4Q5S - chains C and I of the 9 polymer chains in the assembly; structure by X-ray diffraction, 3.00 A resolution.

# Chain C
Protein: DNA-directed RNA polymerase subunit beta
Source organism: Thermus thermophilus
Notes: EC 2.7.7.6
UniProt: Q8RQE9 (RPOB_THET8); numbering as in UniProt (aligned over 1-1119)
Sequence (1119 residues; numbered 1 to 1119; the number before each row is that of its first residue):
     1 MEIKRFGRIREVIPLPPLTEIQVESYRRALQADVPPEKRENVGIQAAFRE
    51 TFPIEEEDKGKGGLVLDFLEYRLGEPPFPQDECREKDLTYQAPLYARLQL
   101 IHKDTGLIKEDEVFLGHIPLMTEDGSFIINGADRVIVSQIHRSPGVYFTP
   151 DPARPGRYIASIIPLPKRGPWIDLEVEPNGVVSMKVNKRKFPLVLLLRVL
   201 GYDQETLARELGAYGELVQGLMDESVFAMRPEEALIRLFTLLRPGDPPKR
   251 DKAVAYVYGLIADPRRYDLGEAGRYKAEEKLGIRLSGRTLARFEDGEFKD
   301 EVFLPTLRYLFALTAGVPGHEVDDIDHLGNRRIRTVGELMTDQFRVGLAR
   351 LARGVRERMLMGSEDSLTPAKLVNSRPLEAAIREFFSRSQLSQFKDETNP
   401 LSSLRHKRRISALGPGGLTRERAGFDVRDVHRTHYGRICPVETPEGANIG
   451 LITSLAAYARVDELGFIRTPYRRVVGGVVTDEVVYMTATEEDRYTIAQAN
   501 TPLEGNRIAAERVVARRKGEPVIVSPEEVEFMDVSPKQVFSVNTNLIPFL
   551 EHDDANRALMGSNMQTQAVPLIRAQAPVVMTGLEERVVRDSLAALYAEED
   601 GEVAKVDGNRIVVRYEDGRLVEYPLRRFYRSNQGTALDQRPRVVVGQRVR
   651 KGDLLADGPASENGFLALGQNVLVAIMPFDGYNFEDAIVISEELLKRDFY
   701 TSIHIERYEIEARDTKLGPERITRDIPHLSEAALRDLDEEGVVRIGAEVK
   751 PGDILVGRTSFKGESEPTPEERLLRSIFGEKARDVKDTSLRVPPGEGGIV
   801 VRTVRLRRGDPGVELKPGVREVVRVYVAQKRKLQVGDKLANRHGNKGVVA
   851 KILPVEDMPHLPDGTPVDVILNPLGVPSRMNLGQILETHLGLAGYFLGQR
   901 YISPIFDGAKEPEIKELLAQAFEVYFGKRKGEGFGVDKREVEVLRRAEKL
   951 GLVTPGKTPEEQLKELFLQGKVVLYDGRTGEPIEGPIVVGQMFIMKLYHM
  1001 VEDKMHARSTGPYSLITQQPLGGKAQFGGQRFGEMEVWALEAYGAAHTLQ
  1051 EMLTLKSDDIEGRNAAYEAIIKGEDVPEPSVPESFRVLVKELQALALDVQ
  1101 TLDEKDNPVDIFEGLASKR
Disordered / not traced: 57-63, 1119
Small-molecule neighbours: ATP (adenosine-5'-triphosphate): Gln-390, Gln-393, Arg-420

# Chain I
Molecule: 5-nt RNA strand
Sequence (5 nucleotides; numbered 2 to 6; the number before each row is that of its first residue):
     2 CUCAC
Ion coordination: Mg2+: A5, C6 (shared with 3 residues of chain D)

# Chain C / chain I interface
Residue-residue contacts (15; chain C residue first):
  Arg-409(C) / C2(I)  phosphate contact
  Arg-409(C) / U3(I)  salt bridge to the phosphate
  Leu-413(C) / C2(I)  phosphate contact
  Arg-420(C) / C2(I)  salt bridge to the phosphate
  Pro-444(C) / U3(I)  phosphate contact
  Glu-445(C) / A5(I)  phosphate contact
  Asn-448(C) / C2(I)  phosphate contact
  Ile-452(C) / C2(I)  phosphate contact
  Gln-567(C) / U3(I)  phosphate contact
  Gln-567(C) / C4(I)  hydrogen bond to the phosphate
  Lys-838(C) / C4(I)  phosphate contact
  Lys-838(C) / A5(I)  salt bridge to the phosphate
  Lys-846(C) / A5(I)  salt bridge to the phosphate
  His-999(C) / U3(I)  hydrogen bond to the sugar
  His-999(C) / C4(I)  hydrogen bond to the sugar
Interface residues without a listed pair, chain C (13 interface residues in all): Gln-393, Lys-1004

# Overview
13 residues of chain C face 4 of chain I across their interface, with 3 hydrogen bonds and 4 salt bridges.
Polar contacts include His-999(C)/U3(I), His-999(C)/C4(I) and Gln-567(C)/C4(I). Bound to chain C: ATP. A5(I)
and C6(I) coordinate Mg2+.
Here chain C is DNA-directed RNA polymerase subunit beta (Thermus thermophilus) and chain I is a 5-nt RNA
strand. Entry 4Q5S (Thermus thermophilus RNA polymerase initially transcribing complex containing 6-mer RNA)
was determined by X-ray diffraction together with 4Q4Z from the same study.
